3GCM - chains A and F of the 6 polymer chains in the assembly; structure by X-ray diffraction, 2.50 A resolution.

[Chain A]
Protein: Polyribonucleotide nucleotidyltransferase
From: Escherichia coli E24377A
Notes: EC 2.7.7.8
Reference sequence: A7ZS61 (PNP_ECO24); residue numbers follow UniProt; this construct covers 1-549
Sequence (549 residues; numbered 1 to 549; the number before each row is that of its first residue):
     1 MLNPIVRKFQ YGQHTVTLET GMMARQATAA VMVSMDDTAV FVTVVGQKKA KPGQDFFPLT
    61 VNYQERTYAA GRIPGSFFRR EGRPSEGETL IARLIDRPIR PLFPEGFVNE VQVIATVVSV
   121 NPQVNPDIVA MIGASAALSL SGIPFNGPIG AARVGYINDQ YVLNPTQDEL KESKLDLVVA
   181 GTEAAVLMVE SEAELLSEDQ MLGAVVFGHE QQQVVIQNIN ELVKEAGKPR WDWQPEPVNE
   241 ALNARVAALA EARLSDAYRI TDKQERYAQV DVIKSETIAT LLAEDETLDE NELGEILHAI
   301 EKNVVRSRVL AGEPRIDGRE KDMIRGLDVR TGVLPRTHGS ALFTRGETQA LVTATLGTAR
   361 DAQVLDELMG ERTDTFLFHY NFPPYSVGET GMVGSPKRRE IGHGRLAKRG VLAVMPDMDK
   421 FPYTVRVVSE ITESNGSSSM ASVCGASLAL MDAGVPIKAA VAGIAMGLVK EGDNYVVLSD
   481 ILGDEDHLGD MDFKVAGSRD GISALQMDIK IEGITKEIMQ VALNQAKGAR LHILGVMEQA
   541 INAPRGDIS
Unresolved in the structure: 1, 546-549
Ligand contacts:
  - citrate anion (FLC), molecule 1: Arg93, Arg97, Arg399, His403, Asp486, Asp492, Lys494, Asp508
  - citrate anion (FLC), molecule 2: Tyr380, Arg399, His403, Leu406, Ser434, Gly436, Ser437, Ser438, Ser439, Met440, Asp486, His487, Asp492, Lys494
  - Mg2+ (MG): Gly436, Ser437, Ala465, Ile481, Asp486, Asp492
Reported in the primary citation:
  - binding site for guanosine-5'-monophosphate: Gly75, Ser76, Phe77
  - contacts within the chain: Phe77-Phe78
  - mutagenesis - R80D (10-fold): decreased catalytic activity (citing earlier work)
  - mutagenesis - R83A: unchanged catalytic activity (citing earlier work)
  - catalytic residues: His403, Asp486, Asp492 (proposed by the authors, not directly observed)
  - mutagenesis - D492G: abolished catalytic activity (citing earlier work)

[Chain F]
Protein: Ribonuclease E
Notes: EC 3.1.4.-; fragment: RNase E recognition microdomain, residues 1021-1061
Reference sequence: A7ZKI9 (A7ZKI9_ECO24); residues 1021-1061 here = UniProt positions 1021-1061
Sequence (41 residues; each row starts with the number of its first residue):
  1021 EAPRHSDWQR PTFAFEGKGA AGGHTATHHA SAAPARPQPV E
Unresolved in the structure: 1021-1038, 1060-1061

[How chain A and chain F interact]
Contacting residue pairs (20; chain A residue first):
  Pro4(A) - His1044(F)
  Val6(A) - His1044(F)
  Lys8(A) - Ala1040(F)
  Lys8(A) - His1044(F)
  Thr17(A) - Ala1040(F)
  Thr17(A) - His1044(F)
  Glu19(A) - Ala1041(F)
  Glu19(A) - Gly1042(F)
  Glu19(A) - Gly1043(F)  hydrogen bond (side chain-backbone)
  Glu19(A) - His1044(F)  salt bridge
  Met22(A) - Gly1043(F)
  Met23(A) - Gly1042(F)
  Met32(A) - Ala1041(F)
  Met32(A) - Gly1042(F)
  Ser34(A) - Gly1039(F)
  Ser34(A) - Ala1040(F)
  Ser34(A) - Ala1041(F)  hydrogen bond (side chain-backbone)
  Asp36(A) - Gly1039(F)
  Asp37(A) - Gly1039(F)  hydrogen bond (backbone-backbone)
  Ala39(A) - Ala1041(F)  hydrophobic

[Summary]
12 residues of chain A face 6 of chain F across their interface, with 3 hydrogen bonds and 1 salt bridge.
Among the polar pairs are Glu19(A)-His1044(F), Glu19(A)-Gly1043(F) and Ser34(A)-Ala1041(F). From the paper:
catalytic residues His403(A), Asp486(A) and Asp492(A); R80D of chain A reduces catalytic activity; 3
substitutions were tested in all.
Here chain A is Polyribonucleotide nucleotidyltransferase (Escherichia coli E24377A) and chain F is
Ribonuclease E. Entry 3GCM (Crystal Structure of E. coli polynucleotide phosphorylase bound to RNA and RNase
E) was determined by X-ray diffraction together with 3GLL, 3GME and 3H1C from the same study.
